PDB entry 5O32 | X-ray diffraction, 4.21 A resolution (low resolution: residue-level contacts below are approximate; hydrogen-bond / salt-bridge calls are withheld) | chains D and G of the 10 polymer chains in the assembly

Chain D:
Name: Complement factor I
Organism: Homo sapiens
Notes: EC 3.4.21.45
UniProt: P05156 (CFAI_HUMAN); numbering as in UniProt (aligned over 19-339)
Chain sequence (321 residues; row label = number of the first residue in the row):
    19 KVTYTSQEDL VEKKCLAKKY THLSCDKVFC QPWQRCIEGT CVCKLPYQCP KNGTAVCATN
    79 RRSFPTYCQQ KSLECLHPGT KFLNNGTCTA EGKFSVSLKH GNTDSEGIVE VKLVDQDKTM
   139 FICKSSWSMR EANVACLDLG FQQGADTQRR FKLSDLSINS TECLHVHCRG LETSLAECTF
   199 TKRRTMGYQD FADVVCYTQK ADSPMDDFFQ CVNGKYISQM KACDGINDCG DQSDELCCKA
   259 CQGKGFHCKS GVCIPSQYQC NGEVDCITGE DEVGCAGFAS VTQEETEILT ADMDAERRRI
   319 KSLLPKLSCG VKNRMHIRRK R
Not modelled in the structure: 19-25, 296-301, 333-339
Disulfide bonds: Cys33-Cys255, Cys43-Cys54, Cys48-Cys59, Cys61-Cys93, Cys67-Cys86, Cys75-Cys106, Cys141-Cys181, Cys154-Cys214, Cys186-Cys196, Cys229-Cys247, Cys241-Cys256, Cys259-Cys271, Cys266-Cys284, Cys278-Cys293
Covalently attached groups: N-acetylglucosamine (NAG) linked to Asn70, Asn103, Asn177
Ion coordination: Ca2+ site 1: Lys239, Asp242, Ile244, Asp246, Asp252, Glu253; Ca2+ site 2: Tyr276, Asn279, Glu281, Asp283, Asp289, Glu290
Swiss-Prot annotation at these positions:
  - binding site (Ca(2+)): Lys239, Asp242, Ile244, Asp246, Asp252, Glu253, Tyr276, Asn279, Glu281, Asp283, Asp289, Glu290
  - glycosylation (N-linked (GlcNAc...) asparagine): Asn70, Asn103 (complex), Asn177
  - natural variant: Pro64 (P64L: In AHUS3), Gly119 (G119R: In AHUS3 and ARMD13), His183 (H183R: In AHUS3), Gly243 (G243D: In CFI deficiency), Gly287 (G287R: In AHUS3), Arg317 (R317W: In AHUS3)
From the paper describing this entry:
  - disease-associated variants - P64L, P83Q (citing earlier work)
  - mutagenesis - K69A, R80A, L91A: decreased catalytic activity on C3b (citing earlier work)
  - mutagenesis - F47A, I285A: decreased catalytic activity on C3b and C4b (citing earlier work)

Chain G:
Name: Complement factor H
Organism: Homo sapiens
UniProt: P08603 (CFAH_HUMAN); numbering as in UniProt; present here: 19-264, 1107-1230
Chain sequence (383 residues; row label = number of the first residue in the row; note: 829 numbers in that range are skipped by the numbering (no residue carries them; nothing is unmodelled there)):
    19 EDCNELPPRR NTEILTGSWS DQTYPEGTQA IYKCRPGYRS LGNVIMVCRK GEWVALNPLR
    79 KCQKRPCGHP GDTPFGTFTL TGGNVFEYGV KAVYTCNEGY QLLGEINYRE CDTDGWTNDI
   139 PICEVVKCLP VTAPENGKIV SSAMEPDREY HFGQAVRFVC NSGYKIEGDE EMHCSDDGFW
   199 SKEKPKCVEI SCKSPDVING SPISQKIIYK ENERFQYKCN MGYEYSERGD AVCTESGWRP
   259 LPSCEEK
  1095 GGGGGGGGGG GGGKCGPPPP IDNGDITSFP LSVYAPASSV EYQCQNLYQL EGNKRITCRN
  1155 GQWSEPPKCL HPCVISREIM ENYNIALRWT AKQKLYSRTG ESVEFVCKRG YRLSSRSHTL
  1215 RTTCWDGKLE YPTCAK
Not modelled in the structure: 1095-1106
Differences from the reference sequence: linker (265, 1095-1106)
Disulfide bonds: Cys21-Cys66, Cys52-Cys80, Cys85-Cys129, Cys114-Cys141, Cys146-Cys192, Cys178-Cys205, Cys210-Cys251, Cys237-Cys262, Cys1109-Cys1152, Cys1138-Cys1163, Cys1167-Cys1218, Cys1201-Cys1228
Swiss-Prot annotation at these positions:
  - glycosylation: Asn217 (N-linked (GlcNAc...) (complex) asparagine)
  - natural variant: Val62 (V62I: Confirmed at protein level), Arg78 (R78G: In AHUS1), Arg127 (R127L: In CFHD), Lys224 (deletion: In CFHD), Asp1119 (D1119G: In CFHD), Val1134 (V1134G: In AHUS1), Tyr1142 (Y1142D: In AHUS1), Gln1143 (Q1143E: Confirmed at protein level), Trp1157 (W1157R: In AHUS1), Cys1163 (C1163W: In AHUS1), Ile1169 (I1169L: In AHUS1), Trp1183 (W1183C: In AHUS1; W1183L: In AHUS1; W1183R: In AHUS1), 10 further natural variant entries in UniProt
  - mutagenesis: Arg1182 (R1182A: About 50% loss of C3b binding), Lys1186 (K1186A: About 20% loss of C3b binding), Lys1188 (K1188A: About 50% loss of C3b binding)

Chain D / chain G interface:
Pairs across the interface - 15 pairs, chain D then chain G:
  Ser143(D) with Gln40(G); Thr41(G)
  Trp145(D) with Gln40(G)
  Ser146(D) with Gln40(G)
  His183(D) with Ser38(G); Asp39(G)
  Arg201(D) with Asp39(G)
  Lys262(D) with Leu24(G); Pro25(G); Arg27(G)
  Ser274(D) with Arg27(G)
  Gln275(D) with Leu24(G)
  Gln277(D) with Arg27(G)
  Gly292(D) with Arg53(G)
  Ala294(D) with Pro54(G)
Interface residues without a listed pair, chain D (13 interface residues in all): Arg148, Phe264

Overview:
The interface between chain D and chain G involves 13 residues on one side and 9 on the other. Covalently
linked N-acetylglucosamine: at Asn70(D), Asn103(D) and Asn177(D). The paper reports that K69A, R80A and L91A
of chain D reduce catalytic activity on C3b; F47A and I285A of chain D reduce catalytic activity on C3b and
C4b.
Here chain D is Complement factor I and chain G is Complement factor H, both from Homo sapiens. Entry 5O32
(The structure of complement complex) was determined by X-ray diffraction together with 5O35 from the same
study.
